3MUK - chains A and D; structure by X-ray diffraction, 1.75 A resolution.

# Chain A
Name: Bromodomain-containing protein 4
Source organism: Mus musculus
Notes: fragment: bromodomain
UniProt: Q9ESU6 (BRD4_MOUSE); numbering as in UniProt (aligned over 42-168)
Amino-acid sequence (131 residues; row label = number of the first residue in the row):
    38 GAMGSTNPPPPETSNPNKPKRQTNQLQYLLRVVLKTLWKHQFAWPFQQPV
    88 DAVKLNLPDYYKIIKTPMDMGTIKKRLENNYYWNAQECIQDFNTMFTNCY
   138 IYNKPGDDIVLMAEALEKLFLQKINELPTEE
Unresolved in the structure: 38-39, 167-168
Sequence notes: expression tag (38-41)
UniProt features mapped onto this chain:
  - site: N140 (Acetylated histone binding)
  - cross-link: K99 (Glycyl lysine isopeptide (Lys-Gly) (interchain with G-Cter in SUMO2))
  - mutagenesis: Y139 (Y139A: No effect on acetylated histone binding), I146 (I146A: No effect on acetylated histone binding)

# Chain D
Name: peptide of Histone H3.3
Notes: fragment: histone H3 peptide
UniProt: P84243 (H33_HUMAN); residues 1-8 here correspond to UniProt positions 22-29 (UniProt number = residue number + 21)
Amino-acid sequence (8 residues; each row starts with the number of its first residue):
     1 ATKAARKS
Unresolved in the structure: 8
Modified residues: K3 (n~6~-propanoyl-l-lysine; PRK)
UniProt features mapped onto this chain:
  - modified residue: R6 (Citrulline), K7 (N6,N6,N6-trimethyllysine), S8 (ADP-ribosylserine)

# Chain A / chain D interface
Residue-residue contacts (16):
  P82(A) with K3(D)
  F83(A) with K3(D)
  V87(A) with K3(D)
  N93(A) with A1(D)
  L94(A) with A1(D), hydrophobic; T2(D); K3(D)
  P95(A) with A1(D)
  D96(A) with A1(D)
  Y97(A) with K3(D)
  Y139(A) with A1(D), hydrogen bond (side chain-backbone)
  N140(A) with K3(D)
  G143(A) with K7(D), hydrogen bond (backbone-side chain)
  D145(A) with K7(D), salt bridge
  I146(A) with K3(D)
  L148(A) with K7(D)
Also at the interface, not in a pair above, chain A (16 interface residues in all): C136, D144

# Overview
16 residues of chain A and 4 residues of chain D are in contact; the contacts include 2 hydrogen bonds and 1
salt bridge. Among the polar pairs are D145(A)-K7(D), Y139(A)-A1(D) and G143(A)-K7(D). From UniProt: 2
mutagenesis sites on chain A.
Chain A is Bromodomain-containing protein 4 (Mus musculus) and chain D is peptide of Histone H3.3; the
structure, Crystal structure of Brd4 bromodomain 1 with propionylated histone H3-K(prop)23, was determined by
X-ray diffraction, deposited together with 3MUL.
